3L1P - chains A and B of the 4 polymer chains in the assembly; structure by X-ray diffraction, 2.80 A resolution.

# Chain A (and B)
Molecule: POU domain, class 5, transcription factor 1
Source organism: Mus musculus
Notes: chain B of this document is another copy of the same molecule, construct and numbering; everything in this record applies to it too
Reference sequence: P20263 (PO5F1_MOUSE); residues 1-152 here correspond to UniProt positions 131-282 (UniProt number = residue number + 130)
Amino-acid sequence (155 residues; numbered -2 to 152; the number before each row is that of its first residue; numbers below 1 keep their minus sign (Gly-2 is residue -2)):
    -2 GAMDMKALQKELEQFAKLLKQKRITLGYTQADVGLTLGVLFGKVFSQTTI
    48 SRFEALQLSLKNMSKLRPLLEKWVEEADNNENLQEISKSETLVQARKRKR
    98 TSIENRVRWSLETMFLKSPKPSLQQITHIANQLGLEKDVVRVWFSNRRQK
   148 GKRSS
Not modelled in the structure: -2 to 0, 87-89, 151-152 (chain B: -2 to 2, 87-90, 152)
Construct notes: expression tag (-2 to 0); engineered mutation Ser48 (Cys178 in P20263), Ser61 (Cys191 in P20263), Ser84 (Cys214 in P20263), Ser115 (Cys245 in P20263), Ser142 (Cys272 in P20263)

# How chain A and chain B interact
Residue-residue contacts (6; chain A residue first):
  Gln18(A) - Glu101(B)
  Ile21(A) - Ser99(B)
  Ile21(A) - Glu101(B)
  Ser86(A) - Gln91(B)
  Ser86(A) - Ala92(B)
  Ser99(A) - Ile21(B)
Interface residues without a listed pair, chain A (7 interface residues in all): Ile83, Val90, Gln91
Interface residues without a listed pair, chain B (6 interface residues in all): Ser86

# In short
The interface between chain A and chain B involves 7 residues on one side and 6 on the other.
Both chains are POU domain, class 5, transcription factor 1 (Mus musculus). Entry 3L1P (POU protein:DNA
complex) was determined by X-ray diffraction.
